PDB entry 1BCC | X-ray diffraction, 3.16 A resolution | chains D and E of the 10 polymer chains in the assembly

# Chain D
Name: Ubiquinol cytochrome C oxidoreductase
Source organism: Gallus gallus
Notes: EC 1.10.2.2
Reference sequence: P00125 (CY1_BOVIN); residues 1-241 here = UniProt positions 1-241
Sequence (241 residues; row label = number of the first residue in the row):
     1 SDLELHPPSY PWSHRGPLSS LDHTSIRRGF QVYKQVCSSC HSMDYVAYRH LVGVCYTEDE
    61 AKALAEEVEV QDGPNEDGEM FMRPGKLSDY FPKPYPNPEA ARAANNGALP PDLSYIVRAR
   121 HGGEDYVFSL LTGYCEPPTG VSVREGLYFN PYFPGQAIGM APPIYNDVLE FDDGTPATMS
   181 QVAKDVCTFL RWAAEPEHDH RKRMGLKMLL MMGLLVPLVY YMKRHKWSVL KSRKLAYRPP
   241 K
Differences from the reference sequence: conflict Pro17 (Leu in P00125), Val143 (Leu in P00125), Asp167 (Glu in P00125), Val216 (Leu in P00125), Tyr221 (Ala in P00125)
Covalently attached groups: heme (HEM) linked to Cys37, Cys40
Bound ions: heme Fe: His41, Met160
Ligand contacts: heme (HEM): Val32, Val36, Ser39, His41, Asn105, Ala108, Leu109, Pro110, Pro111, Leu113, Ile116, Arg120, Tyr126, Val127, Leu130, Leu131, Phe153, Ile158, Gly159, Met160, Pro163, Val186
Reported in the primary citation:
  - contacts within the chain: Tyr33-Phe189
  - heme coordination: Met160
  - binding site for heme: Val36 to His41, Pro111 to Leu113, Ile158 to Pro163

# Chain E
Name: Ubiquinol cytochrome C oxidoreductase
Source organism: Gallus gallus
Notes: EC 1.10.2.2
Reference sequence: P13272 (UCRI_BOVIN); residues 1-196 here correspond to UniProt positions 79-274 (UniProt number = residue number + 78)
Sequence (196 residues; numbered 1 to 196; the number before each row is that of its first residue):
     1 SHTDIKVPNF SDYRRPPDDY STKSSRESDP SRKGFSYLVT AVTTLGVAYA AKNVVTQFVS
    61 SMSASADVLA MSKIEIKLSD IPEGKNMAFK WRGKPLFVRH RTKKEIDQEA AVEVSQLRDP
   121 QHDLERVKKP EWVILIGVCT HLGCVPIANA GDFGGYYCPC HGSHYDASGR IRKGPAPLNL
   181 EVPSYEFTSD DMVIVG
Differences from the reference sequence: conflict Asn9 (Asp87 in P13272), Pro17 (Glu95 in P13272), Asp18 (Val96 in P13272), Asp19 (Leu97 in P13272), Tyr20 (Asp98 in P13272), Arg26 (Lys104 in P13272), Asp29 (Ser107 in P13272), Pro30 (Glu108 in P13272), Ser31 (Ala109 in P13272), Val42 (Thr120 in P13272), Leu45 (Val123 in P13272), Thr56 (Ser134 in P13272)
Cystine bridges: Cys144-Cys160
Bound ions: 2Fe-2S cluster Fe: Cys139, His141, Cys158, His161
Ligand contacts: 2Fe-2S cluster (FES): Cys139, His141, Leu142, Gly143, Cys144, Cys158, Cys160, His161, Gly162, Ser163
Swiss-Prot annotation at these positions:
  - binding site ([2Fe-2S] cluster): Cys139, His141, Cys158, His161, Ser163
Reported in the primary citation:
  - 2Fe-2S cluster coordination: His161

# Interface between chain D and chain E
Residue-residue contacts (23; chain D residue first):
  Arg49(D) - Ala66(E)
  Arg49(D) - Ala70(E)
  Met204(D) - Gln57(E)
  Lys207(D) - Tyr49(E)
  Met211(D) - Gly46(E)
  Met211(D) - Tyr49(E)  hydrophobic
  Leu215(D) - Val47(E)  hydrophobic
  Leu218(D) - Val39(E)  hydrophobic
  Leu218(D) - Val42(E)  hydrophobic
  Leu218(D) - Thr43(E)
  Tyr221(D) - Phe35(E)
  Tyr221(D) - Ser36(E)  hydrogen bond
  Tyr221(D) - Val39(E)  hydrophobic
  Met222(D) - Thr40(E)
  His225(D) - Ser36(E)
  Ser232(D) - Phe10(E)
  Ser232(D) - Arg14(E)
  Lys234(D) - Pro8(E)
  Lys234(D) - Asn9(E)
  Lys234(D) - Phe10(E)
  Lys234(D) - Arg14(E)
  Arg238(D) - Asp4(E)  hydrogen bond (side chain-backbone)
  Arg238(D) - Ile5(E)
Interface residues without a listed pair, chain D (16 interface residues in all): Glu58, Lys62, Tyr90, Leu214
Interface residues without a listed pair, chain E (21 interface residues in all): Arg32, Asp67, Glu75

# Overview
The interface between chain D and chain E involves 16 residues on one side and 21 on the other; the contacts
include 2 hydrogen bonds. Among the polar pairs are Tyr221(D)-Ser36(E) and Arg238(D)-Asp4(E). Chain E binds
2Fe-2S cluster. From the paper: a binding site for heme at Val36(D), Pro111(D) and Ile158(D); heme
coordination by Met160(D).
Here chain D is Ubiquinol cytochrome C oxidoreductase and chain E is Ubiquinol cytochrome C oxidoreductase,
both from Gallus gallus. Entry 1BCC (Cytochrome BC1 complex from chicken) was determined by X-ray diffraction
together with 2BCC and 3BCC from the same study.
